7RJA - chains D and F of the 18 polymer chains in the assembly; structure by electron microscopy, 3.00 A resolution.

[Chain D]
Protein: Ubiquinol--cytochrome-c reductase catalytic subunit
From: Candida albicans (strain SC5314 / ATCC MYA-2876)
Reference sequence: A0A1D8PHA3 (A0A1D8PHA3_CANAL); residue numbers follow UniProt; this construct covers 1-288
Amino-acid sequence (288 residues; numbered 1 to 288; the number before each row is that of its first residue):
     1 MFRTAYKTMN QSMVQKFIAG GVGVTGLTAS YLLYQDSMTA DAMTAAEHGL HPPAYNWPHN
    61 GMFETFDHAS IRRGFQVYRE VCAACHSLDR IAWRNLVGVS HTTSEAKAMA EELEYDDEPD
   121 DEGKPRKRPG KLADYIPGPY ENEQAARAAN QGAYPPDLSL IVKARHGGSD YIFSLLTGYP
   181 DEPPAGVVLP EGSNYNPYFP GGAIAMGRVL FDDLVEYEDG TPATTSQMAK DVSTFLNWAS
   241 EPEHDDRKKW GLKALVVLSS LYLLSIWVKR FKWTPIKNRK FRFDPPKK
Not modelled in the structure: 1-42, 287-288
Covalently attached groups: heme c (HEC) linked to Cys82, Cys85
Bound ions: heme c Fe near His86 (its only coordinating residue here)
Ligand contacts: heme c (HEC): Val81, Ala84, His86, Asn150, Ala153, Tyr154, Pro155, Pro156, Leu158, Ile161, Arg165, Tyr171, Ile172, Leu175, Leu176, Phe199, Ile204, Ala205, Met206, Val209, Val232, Leu236
Curated features (UniProtKB/Swiss-Prot):
  - binding site (heme c): Cys82, Cys85, His86

[Chain F]
Protein: Ubiquinol--cytochrome-c reductase subunit 8
From: Candida albicans (strain SC5314 / ATCC MYA-2876)
Reference sequence: A0A1D8PHA2 (A0A1D8PHA2_CANAL); residue numbers follow UniProt; this construct covers 1-95
Amino-acid sequence (95 residues; row label = number of the first residue in the row):
     1 MAGAPHPHTY MGWWGSLGSP KQKYITQYTI SPYAAKPLKG AAYNAVFNTF RRTKNQFLYV
    61 AIPFVVVWSI WTRARDYNEY LYTKEGREEL ERVNV
Not modelled in the structure: 1-8, 94-95

[Chain D / chain F interface]
Contacting residue pairs (27):
  Thr44(D) with Tyr82(F)
  Trp267(D) with Leu38(F)
  Arg270(D) with Leu38(F)
  Phe271(D) with Pro32(F), hydrophobic; Tyr33(F), hydrophobic; Pro37(F), hydrophobic
  Thr274(D) with Pro37(F)
  Pro275(D) with Thr29(F), hydrogen bond (backbone-side chain); Ile30(F); Pro32(F)
  Asn278(D) with Ala35(F)
  Arg279(D) with Gln27(F); Tyr28(F)
  Lys280(D) with Thr26(F); Gln27(F); Tyr28(F), hydrogen bond (backbone-backbone)
  Phe281(D) with Thr26(F); Gln27(F)
  Arg282(D) with Tyr24(F); Ile25(F); Thr26(F), hydrogen bond (backbone-backbone); Tyr28(F)
  Phe283(D) with Lys23(F); Tyr24(F); Ile25(F), hydrophobic
  Asp284(D) with Tyr24(F)
  Pro286(D) with Tyr24(F)
Also at the interface, not in a pair above, chain D (16 interface residues in all): Met43, Pro285
Also at the interface, not in a pair above, chain F (15 interface residues in all): Lys36

[Summary]
The interface between chain D and chain F involves 16 residues on one side and 15 on the other, with 3
hydrogen bonds. Polar pairs include Pro275(D)-Thr29(F), Lys280(D)-Tyr28(F) and Arg282(D)-Thr26(F). Heme c is
covalently linked to Cys82(D).
Chain D is Ubiquinol--cytochrome-c reductase catalytic subunit and chain F is Ubiquinol--cytochrome-c
reductase subunit 8, both from Candida albicans (strain SC5314 / ATCC MYA-2876); the structure, Complex III2
from Candida albicans, inhibitor free, was determined by electron microscopy together with 7RJB, 7RJC, 7RJD
and 7RJE from the same study.
